PDB entry 8UGQ | electron microscopy, 3.17 A resolution | chains S and I of the 22 polymer chains in the assembly

[Chain S]
Molecule: 9-nt DNA strand
From: Maize streak virus genotype A (isolate Nigeria)
Sequence (9 nucleotides; numbered 900 to 908; the number before each row is that of its first residue):
   900 CGAACCCCA

[Chain I]
Protein: Capsid protein
From: Maize streak virus genotype A (isolate Nigeria)
UniProtKB: P06448 (CAPSD_MSVN); residues 1-243 here = UniProt positions 1-243
Amino-acid sequence (243 residues; row label = number of the first residue in the row):
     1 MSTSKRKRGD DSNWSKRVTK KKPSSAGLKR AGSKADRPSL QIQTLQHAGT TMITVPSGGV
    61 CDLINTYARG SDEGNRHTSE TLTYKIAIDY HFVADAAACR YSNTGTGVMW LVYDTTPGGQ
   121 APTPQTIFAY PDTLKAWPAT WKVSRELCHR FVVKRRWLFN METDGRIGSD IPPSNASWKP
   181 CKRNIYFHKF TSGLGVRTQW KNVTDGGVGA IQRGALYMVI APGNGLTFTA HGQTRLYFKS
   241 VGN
Not modelled in the structure: 1-30
Swiss-Prot annotation at these positions:
  - motif: Met1 to Ser24 (Bipartite nuclear localization signal)
  - mutagenesis: Arg6 (R6T: Abolishes nuclear localization; when associated with N-7; N-20 and N-21), Lys7 (K7N: Abolishes nuclear localization; when associated with T-6; N-20 and N-21), Lys20 (K20N: Abolishes nuclear localization; when associated with T-6; N-7 and N-21), Lys21 (K21N: Abolishes nuclear localization; when associated with T-6; N-7 and N-20)

[Interface between chain S and chain I]
Residue-residue contacts (5):
  DA903(S) - Lys142(I)  salt bridge to the phosphate
  DC904(S) - Arg145(I)  sugar contact
  DC905(S) - Arg145(I)  salt bridge to the phosphate
  DC905(S) - Cys148(I)  phosphate contact
  DC906(S) - His149(I)  salt bridge to the phosphate
Other interface residues (no listed pair), chain S (6 interface residues in all): DG901, DA902
Other interface residues (no listed pair), chain I (7 interface residues in all): Val153, Arg155, Arg156

[Summary]
Chain S and chain I form an interface of 6 and 7 residues respectively, with 3 salt bridges. Polar contacts
include DA903(S)-Lys142(I), DC905(S)-Arg145(I) and DC906(S)-His149(I). From UniProt: 4 mutagenesis sites on
chain I.
Here chain S is a 9-nt DNA strand and chain I is Capsid protein, both from Maize streak virus genotype A
(isolate Nigeria). Entry 8UGQ (CryoEM Structure of Maize Streak Virus (MSV) - Geminivirus) was determined by
electron microscopy.
